8RJW - chains E and J of the 10 polymer chains in the assembly; structure by electron microscopy, 2.30 A resolution.

Chain E:
Name: DNA repair protein RAD52 homolog
Organism: Homo sapiens
Reference sequence: P43351 (RAD52_HUMAN); residues 1-418 here = UniProt positions 1-418
Amino-acid sequence (418 residues; numbered 1 to 418; the number before each row is that of its first residue):
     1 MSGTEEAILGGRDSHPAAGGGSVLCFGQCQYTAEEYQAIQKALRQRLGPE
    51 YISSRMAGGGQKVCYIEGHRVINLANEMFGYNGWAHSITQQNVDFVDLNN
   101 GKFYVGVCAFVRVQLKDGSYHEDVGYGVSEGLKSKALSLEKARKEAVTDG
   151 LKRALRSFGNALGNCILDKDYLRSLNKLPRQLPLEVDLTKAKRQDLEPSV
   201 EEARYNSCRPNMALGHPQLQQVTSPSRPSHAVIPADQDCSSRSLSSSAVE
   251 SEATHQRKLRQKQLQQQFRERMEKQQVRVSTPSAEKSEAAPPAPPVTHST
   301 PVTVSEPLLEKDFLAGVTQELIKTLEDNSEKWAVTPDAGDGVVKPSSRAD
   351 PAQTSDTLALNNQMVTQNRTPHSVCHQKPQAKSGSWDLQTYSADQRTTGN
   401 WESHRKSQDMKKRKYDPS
Not modelled in the structure: 1-24, 58-60, 180-185, 205-418
Curated features (UniProtKB/Swiss-Prot):
  - DNA-binding region: Lys-152 to Arg-156
  - modified residue: Tyr-104 (Phosphotyrosine), Ser-199 (Phosphoserine), Thr-318 (Phosphothreonine), Thr-335 (Phosphothreonine)
  - mutagenesis: Arg-55 (R55A: Abolishes ssDNA-binding), Tyr-65 (Y65A: Moderately defective in both ss and dsDNA-binding), Lys-152 (K152A: Abolishes ssDNA-binding), Arg-153 (R153A: Moderately defective in both ss and dsDNA-binding), Arg-156 (R156A: Moderately defective in both ss and dsDNA-binding)
Bound ions: Mg2+: Glu-140 (shared with 2 residues of chain D)
What the authors report for this chain:
  - binding site for ssDNA (chain J): Arg-55, Lys-152

Chain J:
Molecule: ssDNA
Sequence (23 nucleotides; each row starts with the number of its first residue):
     1 TTTTTTTTTTTTTTTTTTTTTTT

Chain E / chain J interface:
Pairs across the interface (20):
  Arg-55(E) with DT9(J), salt bridge to the phosphate
  Val-63(E) with DT8(J), sugar contact
  Tyr-65(E) with DT8(J), phosphate contact; DT9(J), sugar contact
  Glu-67(E) with DT10(J), phosphate contact
  Gly-68(E) with DT10(J), hydrogen bond to the phosphate
  Lys-141(E) with DT10(J), hydrogen bond to the base; DT11(J), base contact
  Lys-144(E) with DT11(J), sugar contact; DT12(J), salt bridge to the phosphate
  Glu-145(E) with DT10(J), base contact
  Thr-148(E) with DT10(J), sugar contact; DT11(J), hydrogen bond to the phosphate
  Asp-149(E) with DT8(J), phosphate contact; DT9(J), phosphate contact
  Lys-152(E) with DT9(J), hydrogen bond to the phosphate; DT10(J), salt bridge to the phosphate
  Arg-153(E) with DT7(J), salt bridge to the phosphate; DT8(J), salt bridge to the phosphate
  Arg-156(E) with DT8(J), salt bridge to the phosphate
Other interface residues (no listed pair), chain E (15 interface residues in all): Cys-64, Ile-66

Overview:
The interface between chain E and chain J involves 15 residues on one side and 6 on the other, with 4 hydrogen
bonds and 6 salt bridges. Polar contacts include Lys-141(E)/DT10(J), Gly-68(E)/DT10(J) and Thr-148(E)/DT11(J).
The paper reports a binding site for ssDNA (chain J) at Arg-55(E) and Lys-152(E).
Here chain E is DNA repair protein RAD52 homolog (Homo sapiens) and chain J is ssDNA. Entry 8RJW (Human RAD52
open ring - ssDNA complex) was determined by electron microscopy (same publication as 8RIL, 8RJ3 and 8RK2).
